1GIR - chain A; structure by X-ray diffraction, 2.10 A resolution.

# Chain A
Name: Iota toxin component ia
Organism: Clostridium perfringens
UniProtKB: Q46220 (Q46220_CLOPE); residues 1-413 here correspond to UniProt positions 42-454 (UniProt number = residue number + 41)
Chain sequence (413 residues; numbered 1 to 413; the number before each row is that of its first residue):
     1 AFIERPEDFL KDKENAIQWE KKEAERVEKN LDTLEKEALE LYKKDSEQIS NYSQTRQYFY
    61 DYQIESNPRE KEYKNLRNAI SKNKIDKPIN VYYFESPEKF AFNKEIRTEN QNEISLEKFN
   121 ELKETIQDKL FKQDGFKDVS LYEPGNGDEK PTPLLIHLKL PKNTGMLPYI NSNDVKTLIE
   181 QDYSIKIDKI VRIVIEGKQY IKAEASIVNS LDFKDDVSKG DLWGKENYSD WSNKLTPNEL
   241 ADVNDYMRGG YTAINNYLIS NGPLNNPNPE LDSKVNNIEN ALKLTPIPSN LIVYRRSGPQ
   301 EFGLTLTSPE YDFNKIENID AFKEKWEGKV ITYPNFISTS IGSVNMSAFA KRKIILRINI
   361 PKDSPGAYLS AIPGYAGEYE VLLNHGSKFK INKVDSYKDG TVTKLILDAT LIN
Not modelled in the structure: 1-2
Ligand contacts: NADPH (NDP; NADPH dihydro-nicotinamide-adenine-dinucleotide phosphate): Ile-259, Tyr-294, Arg-295, Arg-296, Gly-298, Pro-299, Gln-300, Glu-301, Tyr-333, Pro-334, Asn-335, Ser-338, Thr-339, Ser-340, Phe-349, Arg-352, Glu-378, Glu-380

# Summary
Chain A binds NADPH.
Chain A is Iota toxin component ia (Clostridium perfringens); the structure, Crystal structure of the
enzymatic componet of iota-toxin from clostridium perfringens with NADPH, was determined by X-ray diffraction
together with 1GIQ from the same study.
